1KKL - chains B and I of the 6 polymer chains in the assembly; structure by X-ray diffraction, 2.80 A resolution.

Chain B:
Protein: HprK protein
Source organism: Lactobacillus casei
Notes: EC 2.7.1.-, 3.1.3.-
Reference sequence: Q9RE09 (HPRK_LACCA); numbering as in UniProt (aligned over 128-319)
Amino-acid sequence (205 residues; row label = number of the first residue in the row):
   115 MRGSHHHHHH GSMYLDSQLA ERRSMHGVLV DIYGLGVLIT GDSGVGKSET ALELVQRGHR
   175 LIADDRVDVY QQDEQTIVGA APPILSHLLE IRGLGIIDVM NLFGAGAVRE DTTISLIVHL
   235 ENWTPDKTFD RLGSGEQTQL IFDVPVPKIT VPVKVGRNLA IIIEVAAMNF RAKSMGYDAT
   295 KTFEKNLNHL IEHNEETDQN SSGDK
Disordered / not traced: 115-134, 240-248, 310-319
Differences from the reference sequence: expression tag (115-127)
Metal / ion sites: Ca2+: Ser162, Glu204
UniProt features mapped onto this chain:
  - region: Leu203 to Asp212 (Important for the catalytic mechanism of both phosphorylation and dephosphorylation), Pro266 to Arg271 (Important for the catalytic mechanism of dephosphorylation)
  - active site: His140, Lys161, Asp179 (Proton acceptor), Arg245
  - binding site (ATP): Gly155 to Ser162
  - binding site (Mg(2+)): Ser162, Glu204
Reported in the primary citation:
  - catalytic residues: His140, Asp179
  - catalytic residues: Lys161, Arg245 (proposed by the authors, not directly observed)

Chain I:
Protein: Phosphocarrier protein hpr
Source organism: Bacillus subtilis
Reference sequence: P08877 (PTHP_BACSU); residues 1-88 here correspond to UniProt positions 0-87 (UniProt number = residue number - 1)
Amino-acid sequence (100 residues; numbered -11 to 88; the number before each row is that of its first residue; numbers below 1 keep their minus sign (Met-11 is residue -11)):
   -11 MRGSHHHHHH GSMAQKTFKV TADSGIHARP ATVLVQTASK YDADVNLEYN GKTVNLKSIM
    49 GVMSLGIAKG AEITISASGA DENDALNALE ETMKSERLGE
Disordered / not traced: -11 to 1
Differences from the reference sequence: expression tag (-11 to 0); engineered mutation Arg85 (Gly84 in P08877)

Chain B / chain I interface:
Contacting residue pairs (19; chain B residue first):
  Arg136(B) - Lys40(I)  hydrogen bond (backbone-side chain)
  Ser138(B) - Lys40(I)  hydrogen bond
  Ser138(B) - Thr41(I)
  His140(B) - Asn43(I)
  His140(B) - Ser46(I)
  Ser157(B) - Lys45(I)  hydrogen bond (side chain-backbone)
  Asp179(B) - Ser46(I)  hydrogen bond
  Asp179(B) - Met48(I)  hydrogen bond (side chain-backbone)
  Asp179(B) - Gly49(I)  hydrogen bond (side chain-backbone)
  Arg180(B) - Lys40(I)
  Arg180(B) - Ser52(I)  hydrogen bond
  Asp182(B) - Lys40(I)  salt bridge
  Ile198(B) - Met51(I)
  Ile198(B) - Ser52(I)
  Leu199(B) - Met48(I)
  Leu199(B) - Ser52(I)
  Glu204(B) - Ile47(I)
  Glu204(B) - Met48(I)
  Ile210(B) - Met48(I)  hydrophobic
Interface residues without a listed pair, chain B (13 interface residues in all): Arg137, Asp178
Interface residues without a listed pair, chain I (12 interface residues in all): Val42, Leu53

Summary:
13 residues of chain B face 12 of chain I across their interface; the contacts include 7 hydrogen bonds and 1
salt bridge. Polar contacts include Asp182(B)-Lys40(I), Arg136(B)-Lys40(I) and Ser138(B)-Lys40(I). From the
paper: catalytic residues His140(B), Asp179(B) and Lys161(B) among others.
Chain B is HprK protein (Lactobacillus casei) and chain I is Phosphocarrier protein hpr (Bacillus subtilis);
the structure, L.casei HprK/P in complex with B.subtilis HPr, was determined by X-ray diffraction together
with 1KKM from the same study.
